PDB entry 5H09 | X-ray diffraction, 1.95 A resolution | chain A

# Chain A
Protein: Tyrosine-protein kinase HCK
Source organism: Homo sapiens
Notes: EC 2.7.10.2
Reference sequence: P08631 (HCK_HUMAN); residues 86-531 here correspond to UniProt positions 81-526 (UniProt number = residue number - 5)
Sequence (454 residues; row label = number of the first residue in the row):
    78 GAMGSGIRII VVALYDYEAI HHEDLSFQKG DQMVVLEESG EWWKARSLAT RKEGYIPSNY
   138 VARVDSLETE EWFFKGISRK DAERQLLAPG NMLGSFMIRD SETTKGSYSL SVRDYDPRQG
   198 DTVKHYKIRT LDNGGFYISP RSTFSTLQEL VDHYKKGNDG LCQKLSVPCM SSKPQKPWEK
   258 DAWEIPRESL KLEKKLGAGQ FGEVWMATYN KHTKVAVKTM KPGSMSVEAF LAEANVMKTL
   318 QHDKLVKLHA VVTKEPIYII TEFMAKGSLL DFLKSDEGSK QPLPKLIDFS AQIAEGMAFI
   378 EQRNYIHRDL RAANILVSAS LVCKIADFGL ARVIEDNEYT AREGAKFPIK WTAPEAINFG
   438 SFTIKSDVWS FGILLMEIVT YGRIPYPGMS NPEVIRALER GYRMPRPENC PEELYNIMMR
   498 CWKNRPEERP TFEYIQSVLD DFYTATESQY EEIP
Not modelled in the structure: 78-84
Construct notes: expression tag (78-84); linker (85); engineered mutation Glu528 (Gln523 in P08631), Glu529 (Gln524 in P08631), Ile530 (Gln525 in P08631)
Modified / non-standard residues: Tyr527 (O-phosphotyrosine; PTR)
Curated features (UniProtKB/Swiss-Prot):
  - active site: Asp386 (Proton acceptor)
  - binding site (ATP): Leu273 to Val281, Lys295
  - modified residue: Thr207 (Phosphothreonine), Tyr214 (Phosphotyrosine), Tyr416 (Phosphotyrosine), Ser467 (Phosphoserine), Tyr527 (Phosphotyrosine)

# Overview
UniProt lists active-site residue Asp386 and 10 ATP-binding residues.
Chain A is Tyrosine-protein kinase HCK (Homo sapiens); the structure, Crystal structure of HCK complexed with
a pyrrolo-pyrimidine inhibitor
(S)-ethyl2-(((1r,4S)-4-(4-amino-5-(4-phenoxyphenyl)-7H-pyrrolo[2,3-d]pyrimidin-7-yl)cyclohexyl)amino)-4-methylpentanoate,
was determined by X-ray diffraction (same publication as 5H0B, 5H0E, 5H0G and 5H0H).
